1F07 - chains C and D of the 4 polymer chains in the assembly; structure by X-ray diffraction, 2.00 A resolution.

== Chain C ==
Molecule: Coenzyme F420-dependent N5, N10-methylenetetrahydromethanopterin reductase
Source organism: Methanothermobacter thermautotrophicus
UniProt: Q50744 (MER_METTM); residues 2001-2321 here correspond to UniProt positions 1-321 (UniProt number = residue number - 2000)
Sequence (321 residues; each row starts with the number of its first residue):
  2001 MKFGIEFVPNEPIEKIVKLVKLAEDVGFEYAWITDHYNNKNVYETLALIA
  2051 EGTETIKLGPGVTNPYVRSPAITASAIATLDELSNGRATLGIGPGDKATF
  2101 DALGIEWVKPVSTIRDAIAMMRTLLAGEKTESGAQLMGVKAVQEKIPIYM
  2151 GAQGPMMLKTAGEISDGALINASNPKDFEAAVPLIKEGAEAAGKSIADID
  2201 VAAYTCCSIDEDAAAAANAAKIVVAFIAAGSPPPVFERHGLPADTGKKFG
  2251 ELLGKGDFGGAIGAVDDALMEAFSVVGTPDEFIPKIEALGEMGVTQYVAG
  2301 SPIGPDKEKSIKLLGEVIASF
Small-molecule neighbours: MPO (3[N-morpholino]propane sulfonic acid): Glu-2006, Thr-2034, His-2036, Gly-2061, Val-2062, Asn-2171, Tyr-2204, Thr-2205, Cys-2206, Val-2223, Ile-2227, Gly-2300, Ser-2301

== Chain D ==
Molecule: Coenzyme F420-dependent N5, N10-methylenetetrahydromethanopterin reductase
Source organism: Methanothermobacter thermautotrophicus
UniProt: Q50744 (MER_METTM); residues 3001-3321 here correspond to UniProt positions 1-321 (UniProt number = residue number - 3000)
Sequence (321 residues; each row starts with the number of its first residue):
  3001 MKFGIEFVPNEPIEKIVKLVKLAEDVGFEYAWITDHYNNKNVYETLALIA
  3051 EGTETIKLGPGVTNPYVRSPAITASAIATLDELSNGRATLGIGPGDKATF
  3101 DALGIEWVKPVSTIRDAIAMMRTLLAGEKTESGAQLMGVKAVQEKIPIYM
  3151 GAQGPMMLKTAGEISDGALINASNPKDFEAAVPLIKEGAEAAGKSIADID
  3201 VAAYTCCSIDEDAAAAANAAKIVVAFIAAGSPPPVFERHGLPADTGKKFG
  3251 ELLGKGDFGGAIGAVDDALMEAFSVVGTPDEFIPKIEALGEMGVTQYVAG
  3301 SPIGPDKEKSIKLLGEVIASF
Small-molecule neighbours: MPO (3[N-morpholino]propane sulfonic acid): Glu-3006, Thr-3034, His-3036, Gly-3061, Val-3062, Asn-3171, Tyr-3204, Thr-3205, Cys-3206, Val-3223, Ile-3227, Gly-3300, Ser-3301

== Interface between chain C and chain D ==
Contacting residue pairs - 82 pairs, chain C then chain D:
  Pro-2009(C) with Gly-3138(D)
  Asn-2010(C) with Gly-3138(D)
  Ile-2013(C) with Thr-3079(D)
  Tyr-2037(C) with Ala-3071(D), hydrophobic; Ile-3072(D), hydrophobic; Ser-3075(D), hydrogen bond (backbone-side chain); Ala-3134(D); Gln-3135(D), hydrogen bond (side chain-backbone); Leu-3136(D)
  Asn-2038(C) with Gln-3135(D); Leu-3136(D); Met-3137(D), hydrogen bond (backbone-backbone); Gly-3138(D), hydrogen bond (backbone-backbone); Val-3139(D)
  Asn-2039(C) with Ser-3075(D), hydrogen bond (backbone-side chain); Gly-3138(D), hydrogen bond (side chain-backbone); Val-3139(D)
  Lys-2040(C) with Thr-3079(D); Glu-3082(D), salt bridge; Gly-3138(D), hydrogen bond (side chain-backbone); Val-3139(D)
  Asn-2041(C) with Ser-3075(D); Ala-3076(D); Thr-3079(D), hydrogen bond (backbone-side chain)
  Tyr-2043(C) with Glu-3044(D)
  Glu-2044(C) with Tyr-3043(D); Ala-3047(D); Ala-3076(D); Thr-3079(D); Leu-3080(D); Leu-3083(D)
  Ala-2047(C) with Glu-3044(D)
  Leu-2048(C) with Leu-3048(D), hydrophobic; Glu-3051(D); Leu-3083(D), hydrophobic
  Glu-2051(C) with Leu-3048(D)
  Val-2067(C) with Arg-3068(D); Ser-3069(D), hydrogen bond (backbone-backbone); Ile-3072(D), hydrophobic
  Arg-2068(C) with Val-3067(D); Ile-3072(D)
  Ser-2069(C) with Val-3067(D), hydrogen bond (backbone-backbone); Leu-3103(D)
  Ala-2071(C) with Tyr-3037(D), hydrophobic; Leu-3103(D), hydrophobic
  Ile-2072(C) with Tyr-3037(D), hydrophobic; Val-3067(D), hydrophobic; Arg-3068(D)
  Ser-2075(C) with Tyr-3037(D), hydrogen bond (side chain-backbone); Asn-3039(D), hydrogen bond (side chain-backbone); Asn-3041(D)
  Ala-2076(C) with Asn-3041(D); Glu-3044(D)
  Thr-2079(C) with Ile-3013(D); Lys-3040(D); Asn-3041(D), hydrogen bond (side chain-backbone); Glu-3044(D)
  Leu-2080(C) with Glu-3044(D), hydrogen bond (backbone-side chain)
  Glu-2082(C) with Lys-3040(D), salt bridge
  Leu-2083(C) with Ile-3013(D), hydrophobic; Glu-3044(D); Leu-3048(D), hydrophobic
  Ala-2102(C) with Ser-3132(D), hydrogen bond (backbone-side chain); Ala-3134(D)
  Leu-2103(C) with Ser-3069(D); Ala-3071(D), hydrophobic
  Ser-2132(C) with Ala-3102(D), hydrogen bond (side chain-backbone)
  Ala-2134(C) with Tyr-3037(D); Ala-3102(D)
  Gln-2135(C) with Tyr-3037(D), hydrogen bond (backbone-side chain); Asn-3038(D)
  Leu-2136(C) with Tyr-3037(D); Asn-3038(D)
  Met-2137(C) with Asn-3038(D), hydrogen bond (backbone-backbone)
  Gly-2138(C) with Pro-3009(D); Asn-3010(D); Asn-3038(D), hydrogen bond (backbone-backbone); Asn-3039(D), hydrogen bond (backbone-side chain); Lys-3040(D), hydrogen bond (backbone-side chain)
  Val-2139(C) with Asn-3038(D); Asn-3039(D); Lys-3040(D)
Interface residues without a listed pair, chain C (38 interface residues in all): His-2036, Asp-2101, Met-2120, Thr-2130, Gly-2133
Interface residues without a listed pair, chain D (37 interface residues in all): His-3036, Asp-3101, Ile-3105, Gly-3133

== In short ==
Chain C and chain D form an interface of 38 and 37 residues respectively, with 21 hydrogen bonds and 2 salt
bridges. Polar pairs include Lys-2040(C)/Glu-3082(D), Glu-2082(C)/Lys-3040(D) and Tyr-2037(C)/Ser-3075(D).
Chain C binds compound MPO. Ligands of chain D: compound MPO.
Chain C and chain D are both Coenzyme F420-dependent N5, N10-methylenetetrahydromethanopterin reductase
(Methanothermobacter thermautotrophicus); the structure, Structure of coenzyme F420 dependent
tetrahydromethanopterin reductase from methanobacterium thermoautotrophicum, was determined by X-ray
diffraction together with 1EZW from the same study.
